Entry 8EED (X-ray diffraction, 3.49 A resolution); this record covers chains H and L of the 12 polymer chains in the assembly.

# Chain H
Name: rhMZ107-B antibody heavy chain
From: Macaca mulatta
Notes: antibody fragment or engineered binder
Chain sequence (226 residues; each row starts with the number of its first residue):
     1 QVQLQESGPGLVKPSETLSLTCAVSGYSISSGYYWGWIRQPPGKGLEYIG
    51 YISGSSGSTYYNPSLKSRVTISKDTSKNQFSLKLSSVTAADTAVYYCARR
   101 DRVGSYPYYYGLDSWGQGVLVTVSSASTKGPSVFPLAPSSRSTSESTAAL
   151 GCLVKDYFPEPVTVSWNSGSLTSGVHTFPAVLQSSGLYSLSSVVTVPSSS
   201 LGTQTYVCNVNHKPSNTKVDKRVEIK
Disordered / not traced: 1, 128-226
Disulfide bonds: Cys22-Cys97

# Chain L
Name: rhMZ107-B antibody light chain
From: Macaca mulatta
Notes: antibody fragment or engineered binder
Chain sequence (220 residues; numbered 1 to 220; the number before each row is that of its first residue):
     1 QSVLTQPPSLSASPGASARLPCTLSSDLSVGSKNMYWYQQKPGSAPRLFL
    51 YYYSDSDKQLGPGVPNRVSGSKETSSNTAFLLISGLQPEDEADYYCQVYD
   101 GSANDVFGSGTKLTVLGQPKAAPSVTLFPPSSEELQANKATLVCLISDFY
   151 PGAVEVAWKADGSAVNAGVETTKPSKQSNNKYAASSYLSLTSDQWKSHKS
   201 YSCQVTHEGSTVEKTVAPAE
Disordered / not traced: 118-220
Disulfide bonds: Cys22-Cys96

# How chain H and chain L interact
Residue-residue contacts (35; chain H residue first):
  Gln40(H) - Gln40(L)  hydrogen bond
  Gln40(H) - Tyr95(L)
  Lys44(H) - Tyr95(L)  hydrogen bond (backbone-side chain)
  Gly45(H) - Tyr95(L)
  Leu46(H) - Tyr95(L)
  Leu46(H) - Phe107(L)
  Tyr48(H) - Asn104(L)  hydrogen bond
  Tyr48(H) - Asp105(L)
  Tyr51(H) - Ala103(L)  hydrogen bond (side chain-backbone)
  Tyr51(H) - Asn104(L)
  Tyr51(H) - Asp105(L)  hydrogen bond
  Tyr61(H) - Asn104(L)  hydrogen bond (backbone-side chain)
  Arg100(H) - Tyr99(L)  hydrogen bond
  Arg100(H) - Asp105(L)  salt bridge
  Pro107(H) - Asn34(L)
  Pro107(H) - Tyr36(L)  hydrogen bond (backbone-side chain)
  Pro107(H) - Tyr51(L)
  Tyr108(H) - Tyr36(L)
  Tyr108(H) - Leu48(L)  hydrophobic
  Tyr108(H) - Tyr51(L)  hydrophobic
  Tyr108(H) - Gln59(L)
  Tyr108(H) - Leu60(L)
  Tyr108(H) - Pro62(L)
  Tyr110(H) - Tyr36(L)
  Tyr110(H) - Tyr99(L)  hydrogen bond (backbone-side chain)
  Gly111(H) - Tyr36(L)
  Gly111(H) - Tyr38(L)
  Gly111(H) - Tyr99(L)
  Leu112(H) - Tyr38(L)  hydrogen bond (backbone-side chain)
  Leu112(H) - Leu48(L)
  Leu112(H) - Phe107(L)  hydrophobic
  Trp115(H) - Tyr38(L)
  Trp115(H) - Pro46(L)  hydrogen bond (side chain-backbone)
  Gly116(H) - Ala45(L)
  Gln117(H) - Ala45(L)
Also at the interface, not in a pair above, chain H (19 interface residues in all): Ile38, Tyr96, Asp113
Also at the interface, not in a pair above, chain L (22 interface residues in all): Arg47, Asp57, Gly61, Gln97, Ser109

# Overview
19 residues of chain H face 22 of chain L across their interface, with 11 hydrogen bonds and 1 salt bridge.
Polar pairs include Arg100(H)-Asp105(L), Gln40(H)-Gln40(L) and Lys44(H)-Tyr95(L).
Chain H is rhMZ107-B antibody heavy chain and chain L is rhMZ107-B antibody light chain, both from Macaca
mulatta; the structure, Crystal structure of a NHP anti-ZIKV neutralizing antibody rhMZ107-B in complex with
ZIKV E glycoprotein, was determined by X-ray diffraction, deposited together with 8EE8, 8EEE, 8EEZ, 8EF0 and
8EF2.
